PDB entry 7A4I | electron microscopy, 7.04 A resolution (low resolution: residue-level contacts below are approximate; hydrogen-bond / salt-bridge calls are withheld) | chains iA and kA of the 240 polymer chains in the assembly

[Chain iA (and kA)]
Name: Antitermination protein N, 6,7-dimethyl-8-ribityllumazine synthase
Source organism: Escherichia virus lambda
Notes: EC 2.5.1.78; chain kA of this document is another copy of the same molecule, construct and numbering; everything in this record applies to it too
UniProt: chimeric construct of P03045, O66529: residues 7-23 from P03045 (REGN_LAMBD) positions 6-22 (UniProt number = residue number - 1); residues 32-101 from O66529 positions 85-154 (UniProt number = residue number + 53); residues 114-197 from O66529 positions 1-84 (UniProt number = residue number - 113)
Chain sequence (197 residues; each row starts with the number of its first residue):
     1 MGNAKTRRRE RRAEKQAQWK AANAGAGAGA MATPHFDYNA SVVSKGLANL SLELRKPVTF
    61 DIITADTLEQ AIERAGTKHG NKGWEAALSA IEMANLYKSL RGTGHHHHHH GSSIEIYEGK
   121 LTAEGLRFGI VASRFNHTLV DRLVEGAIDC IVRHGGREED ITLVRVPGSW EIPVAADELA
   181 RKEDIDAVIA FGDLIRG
Not modelled in the structure: 1-38, 196-197
Sequence notes: cloning artifact (1-6); linker (24-31, 102-113); engineered mutation N39 (Ile92 in O66529), V42 (Glu95 in O66529), V58 (Ile111 in O66529), D61 (Gly114 in O66529), I62 (Val115 in O66529), Y97 (Phe150 in O66529), I114 (Met1 in O66529), E115 (Gln2 in O66529), T138 (Ala25 in O66529), D177 (Gly64 in O66529), F191 (Ile78 in O66529), D193 (Val80 in O66529)
Swiss-Prot annotation at these positions:
  - active site: H35 (Proton donor)
  - binding site ((2S)-2-hydroxy-3-oxobutyl phosphate): A32, T33, R74
  - binding site (5-amino-6-(D-ribitylamino)uracil): F60, K82, F135, N136, S169 to E171

[How chain iA and chain kA interact]
Contacting residue pairs (26):
  R134(iA) - E92(kA)
  R134(iA) - E118(kA)
  E145(iA) - H109(kA)
  I148(iA) - I114(kA)
  E158(iA) - S113(kA)
  E158(iA) - I114(kA)
  E159(iA) - S113(kA)
  I161(iA) - I114(kA)
  I161(iA) - E115(kA)
  T162(iA) - E115(kA)
  T162(iA) - Y117(kA)
  L163(iA) - I114(kA)
  L163(iA) - E115(kA)
  L163(iA) - I116(kA)
  L163(iA) - Y117(kA)
  V164(iA) - Y117(kA)
  R165(iA) - I116(kA)
  R165(iA) - Y117(kA)
  P167(iA) - E92(kA)
  P167(iA) - M93(kA)
  E171(iA) - M93(kA)
  V174(iA) - M93(kA)
  V174(iA) - Y97(kA)
  E178(iA) - L100(kA)
  E178(iA) - R101(kA)
  K182(iA) - L100(kA)
Also at the interface, not in a pair above, chain iA (16 interface residues in all): V166
Also at the interface, not in a pair above, chain kA (14 interface residues in all): L96, S112

[Summary]
The interface between chain iA and chain kA involves 16 residues on one side and 14 on the other. UniProt
lists active-site residue H35(iA), 3 (2S)-2-hydroxy-3-oxobutyl phosphate-binding residues and 7 residues
binding 5-amino-6-(D-ribitylamino)uracil on chain iA.
Both chains are Antitermination protein N, 6,7-dimethyl-8-ribityllumazine synthase (Escherichia virus lambda).
Entry 7A4I (Aquifex aeolicus lumazine synthase-derived nucleocapsid variant NC-3) was determined by electron
microscopy together with 7A4F, 7A4G, 7A4H and 7A4J from the same study.
